8J5Q - chains A and B of the 5 polymer chains in the assembly; structure by electron microscopy, 3.25 A resolution.

Chain A:
Molecule: Uncharacterized protein Rv1280c
From: Mycobacterium tuberculosis (strain ATCC 25618 / H37Rv)
Reference sequence: P9WGU5 (Y1280_MYCTU); residues 1-591 here = UniProt positions 1-591
Chain sequence (599 residues; numbered 1 to 599; the number before each row is that of its first residue):
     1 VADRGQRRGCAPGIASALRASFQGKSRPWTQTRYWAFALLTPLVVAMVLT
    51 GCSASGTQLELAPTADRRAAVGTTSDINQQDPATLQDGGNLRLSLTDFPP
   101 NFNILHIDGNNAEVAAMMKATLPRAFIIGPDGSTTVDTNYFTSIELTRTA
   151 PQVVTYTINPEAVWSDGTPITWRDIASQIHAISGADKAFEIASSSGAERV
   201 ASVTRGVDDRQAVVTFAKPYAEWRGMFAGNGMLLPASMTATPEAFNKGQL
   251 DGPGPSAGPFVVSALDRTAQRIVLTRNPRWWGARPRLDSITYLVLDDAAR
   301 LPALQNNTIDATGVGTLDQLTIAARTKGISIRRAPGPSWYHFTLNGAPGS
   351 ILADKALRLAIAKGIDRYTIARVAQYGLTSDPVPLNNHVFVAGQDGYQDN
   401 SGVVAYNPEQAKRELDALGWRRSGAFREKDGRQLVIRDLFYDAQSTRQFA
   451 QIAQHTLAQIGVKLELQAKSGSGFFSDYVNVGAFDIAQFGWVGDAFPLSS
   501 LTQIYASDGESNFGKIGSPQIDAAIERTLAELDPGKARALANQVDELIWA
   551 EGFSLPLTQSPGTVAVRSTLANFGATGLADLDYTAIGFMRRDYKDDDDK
Disordered / not traced: 1-64, 592-599
Differences from the reference sequence: conflict V1 (Met in P9WGU5); expression tag (592-599)

Chain B:
Molecule: Putative peptide transport permease protein Rv1283c
From: Mycobacterium tuberculosis (strain ATCC 25618 / H37Rv)
Reference sequence: P9WFZ7 (Y1283_MYCTU); numbering as in UniProt (aligned over 1-325)
Chain sequence (325 residues; each row starts with the number of its first residue):
     1 MTRYLARRLLNYLVLLALASFLTYCLTSLAFSPLESLMQRSPRPPQAVID
    51 AKAHDLGLDRPILARYANWVSHAVRGDFGTTITGQPVGTELGRRIGVSLR
   101 LLVVGSVFGTVAGVVIGAWGAIRQYRLSDRVMTTLALLVLSTPTFVVANL
   151 LILGALRVNWAVGIQLFDYTGETSPGVAGGVWDRLGDRLQHLILPSLTLA
   201 LAAAAGFSRYQRNAMLDVLGQDFIRTARAKGLTRRRALLKHGLRTALIPM
   251 ATLFAYGVAGLVTGAVFVEKIFGWHGMGEWMVRGISTQDTNIVAAITVFS
   301 GAVVLLAGLLSDVIYAALDPRVRVS

How chain A and chain B interact:
Residue-residue contacts - 22 pairs, chain A then chain B:
  T268(A) - R93(B)
  Q270(A) - H275(B)  hydrogen bond
  R271(A) - T173(B)  hydrogen bond (side chain-backbone)
  R271(A) - P175(B)
  L293(A) - P175(B)  hydrophobic
  Q305(A) - L156(B)
  Q305(A) - W160(B)
  Q305(A) - Y169(B)
  R325(A) - W160(B)
  K327(A) - W160(B)
  N345(A) - S41(B)  hydrogen bond
  A347(A) - S41(B)
  P348(A) - S41(B)
  P348(A) - P42(B)
  G349(A) - R43(B)  hydrogen bond (backbone-side chain)
  R437(A) - Q39(B)  hydrogen bond (side chain-backbone)
  S472(A) - R283(B)  hydrogen bond
  D477(A) - R40(B)  hydrogen bond (backbone-side chain)
  V481(A) - R40(B)
  G482(A) - R40(B)
  G482(A) - S41(B)  hydrogen bond (backbone-backbone)
  A483(A) - R40(B)
Other interface residues (no listed pair), chain A (24 interface residues in all): P302, A303, N306, T326, S350, S470, K515
Other interface residues (no listed pair), chain B (18 interface residues in all): T83, Q165, D168, T170, S174

Overview:
24 residues of chain A face 18 of chain B across their interface, with 8 hydrogen bonds. Among the polar pairs
are Q270(A)-H275(B), R271(A)-T173(B) and N345(A)-S41(B).
Here chain A is Uncharacterized protein Rv1280c and chain B is Putative peptide transport permease protein
Rv1283c, both from Mycobacterium tuberculosis (strain ATCC 25618 / H37Rv). Entry 8J5Q (Cryo-EM structure of
Mycobacterium tuberculosis OppABCD in the pre-translocation state) was determined by electron microscopy,
deposited together with 8J5R, 8J5S, 8J5T and 8J5U.
